PDB entry 5VYA | electron microscopy, 4.00 A resolution | chains F and P of the 7 polymer chains in the assembly

[Chain F]
Protein: Heat shock protein 104
Organism: Saccharomyces cerevisiae (strain ATCC 204508 / S288c)
UniProt: P31539 (HS104_YEAST); numbering as in UniProt (aligned over 1-908)
Sequence (908 residues; row label = number of the first residue in the row):
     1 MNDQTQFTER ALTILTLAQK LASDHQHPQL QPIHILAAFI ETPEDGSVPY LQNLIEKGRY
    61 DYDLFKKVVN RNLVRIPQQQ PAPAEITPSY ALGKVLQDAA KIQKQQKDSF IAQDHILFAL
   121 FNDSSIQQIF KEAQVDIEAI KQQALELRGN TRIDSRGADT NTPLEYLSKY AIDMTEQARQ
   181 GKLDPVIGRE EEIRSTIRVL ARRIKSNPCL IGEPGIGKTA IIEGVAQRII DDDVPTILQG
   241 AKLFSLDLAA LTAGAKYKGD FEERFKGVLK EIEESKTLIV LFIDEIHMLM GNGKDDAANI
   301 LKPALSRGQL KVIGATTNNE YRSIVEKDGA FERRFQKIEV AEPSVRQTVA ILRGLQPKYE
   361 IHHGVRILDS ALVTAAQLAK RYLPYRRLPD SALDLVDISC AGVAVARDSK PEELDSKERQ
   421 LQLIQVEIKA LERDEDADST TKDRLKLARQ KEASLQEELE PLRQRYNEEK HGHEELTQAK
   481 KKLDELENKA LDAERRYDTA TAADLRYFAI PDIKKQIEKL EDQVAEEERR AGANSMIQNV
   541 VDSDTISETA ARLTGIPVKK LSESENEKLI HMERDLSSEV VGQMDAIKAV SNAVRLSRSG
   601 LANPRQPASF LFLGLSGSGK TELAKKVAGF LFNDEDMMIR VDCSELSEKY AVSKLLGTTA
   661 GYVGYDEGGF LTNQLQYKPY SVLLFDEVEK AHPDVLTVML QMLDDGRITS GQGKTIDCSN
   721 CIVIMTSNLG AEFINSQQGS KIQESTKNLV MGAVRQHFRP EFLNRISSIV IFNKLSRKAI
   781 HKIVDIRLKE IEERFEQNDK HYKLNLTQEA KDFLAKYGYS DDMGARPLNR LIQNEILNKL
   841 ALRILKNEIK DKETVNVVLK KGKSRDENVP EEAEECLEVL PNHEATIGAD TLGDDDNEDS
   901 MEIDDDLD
Disordered / not traced: 1-164, 411-537, 860-873, 885-908
Covalently attached groups: covalent link Lys-205/Arg-333
Residues lining bound ligands:
  - ATP-gamma-S (AGS; phosphothiophosphoric acid-adenylate ester), molecule 1: Asp-184, Pro-185, Val-186, Ile-187, Arg-189, Glu-213, Pro-214, Gly-215, Ile-216, Gly-217, Lys-218, Thr-219, Ala-220, Glu-223, Ile-351, Leu-355, Pro-389, Leu-393
  - ATP-gamma-S (AGS), molecule 2: Glu-579, Val-580, Val-581, Gln-583, Leu-615, Ser-616, Gly-617, Ser-618, Gly-619, Lys-620, Thr-621, Glu-622, Asp-686, Asn-728, Leu-775, Ile-783, Arg-787, Glu-790, Ala-825, Arg-826
UniProt features mapped onto this chain:
  - region: Asp-905 to Asp-908 (Interaction surface for TPR repeats)
  - motif: Asn-773 to Lys-789 (Nuclear localization signal)
  - binding site (ATP): Gly-212 to Thr-219, Gly-614 to Thr-621
  - modified residue: Met-1 (N-acetylmethionine), Ser-206 (Phosphoserine), Ser-306 (Phosphoserine), Thr-499 (Phosphothreonine), Ser-535 (Phosphoserine)
  - cross-link (Glycyl lysine isopeptide (Lys-Gly)): Lys-442 (interchain with G-Cter in ubiquitin), Lys-620 (interchain with G-Cter in ubiquitin)
  - mutagenesis: Asp-184 (D184A/D/F/N/L/Q/S: Confers resistance to prion-curing by guanidine; D184K/W/Y: Impairs prion propagation), Gly-217 (G217S: Largely reduces ATP hydrolysis. Alters bud morphology and causes septin mislocalization; when associated with I-499; G217V: Completely abolishes ATP hydrolysis), Lys-218 (K218T: Abolishes substrate binding. Unable to confer thermotolerance. Reduces ATP hydrolysis by 98%; when associated with T-315. Completely abolishes ATPase activity; when associated with T-620), Tyr-257 (Y257A: Reduces thermotolerance 10-fold), Glu-285 (E285Q: In HSP104(TRAP); completely abolishes ATP hydrolysis, but does not affect nucleotide binding, thus keeping HSP104 in an ATP-bound state; when associated with Q-687), Ala-315 (A315T: Reduces ATP hydrolysis by 98%; when associated with T-218), Thr-317 (T317A: Reduces rate of ATP hydrolysis at NBD1 nearly 10-fold. No effect on oligomerization), Arg-334 (R334M: Reduces ATPase activity by 80%. Impairs oligomerization), Arg-419 (R419M: Reduces ATPase activity by 80%), Arg-444 (R444M: Reduces ATPase activity by 80%), Leu-462 (L462R: Impairs prion propagation, but does not affect thermotolerance), Arg-495 (R495M: Increases ATPase activity 3-fold), 18 further mutagenesis entries in UniProt
What the authors report for this chain:
  - binding site for Alpha-S1-casein (chain P): Tyr-257, Tyr-662
  - binding site for ATP-gamma-S: Arg-334, Arg-765
  - conformationally variable residues (domain motion): Tyr-257
  - mutagenesis - N728A (Kd 33nM): increased binding to ATP
  - mutagenesis - T317A (Kd > 2muM): unchanged binding to ATP
  - mutagenesis - T317A (Kd 1.4muM): decreased binding to ATPgammaS
  - mutagenesis - N728A (Kd 16-20nM): unchanged binding to ATPgammaS
  - mutagenesis - T317A (Kd 1.4muM): decreased binding to ATP-gamma-S
  - mutagenesis - N728A (Kd 16-20nM): unchanged binding to ATP-gamma-S

[Chain P]
Protein: Alpha-S1-casein
Organism: Bos taurus
Sequence (28 residues; numbered 1 to 28; the number before each row is that of its first residue; X marks 28 residues of unknown identity (built as UNK)):
     1 XXXXXXXXXX XXXXXXXXXX XXXXXXXX

[Chain F / chain P interface]
Chain F residues in contact with chain P, 9 residues: Ala-255, Lys-256, Tyr-257, Lys-258, Lys-649, Tyr-650, Gly-661, Tyr-662, Val-663

[Overview]
No residue of chain F is in contact with chain P. Ligands of chain F: ATP-gamma-S. From UniProt: 16
ATP-binding residues and 30 mutagenesis sites on chain F. The paper reports a binding site for Alpha-S1-casein
(chain P) at Tyr-257(F) and Tyr-662(F); N728A of chain F increases binding to ATP.
Chain F is Heat shock protein 104 (Saccharomyces cerevisiae (strain ATCC 204508 / S288c)) and chain P is
Alpha-S1-casein (Bos taurus); the structure, S. cerevisiae Hsp104:casein complex, Extended Conformation, was
determined by electron microscopy together with 5VY9, 5VJH and 5VY8 from the same study.
